5JJV - chains A and F of the 6 polymer chains in the assembly; structure by X-ray diffraction, 2.40 A resolution.

# Chain A
Name: Tyrosine recombinase XerH
From: Helicobacter pylori (strain ATCC 700392 / 26695)
Reference sequence: O25386 (XERH_HELPY); numbering as in UniProt (aligned over 1-362)
Amino-acid sequence (363 residues; row label = number of the first residue in the row; numbering starts at 0):
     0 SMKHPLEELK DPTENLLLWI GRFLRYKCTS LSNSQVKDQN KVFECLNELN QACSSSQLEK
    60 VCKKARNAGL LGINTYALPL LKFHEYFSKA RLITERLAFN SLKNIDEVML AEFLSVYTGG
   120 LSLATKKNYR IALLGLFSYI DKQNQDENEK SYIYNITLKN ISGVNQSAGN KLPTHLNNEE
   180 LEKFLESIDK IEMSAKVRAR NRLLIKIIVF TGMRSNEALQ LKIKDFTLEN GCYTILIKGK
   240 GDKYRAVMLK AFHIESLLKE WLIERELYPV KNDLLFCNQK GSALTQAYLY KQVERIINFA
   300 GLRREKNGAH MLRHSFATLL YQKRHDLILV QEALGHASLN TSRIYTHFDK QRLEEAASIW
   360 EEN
Unresolved in the structure: 0, 90-97, 362
Construct notes: expression tag (0)
UniProt features mapped onto this chain:
  - active site: Arg-213, Lys-239, His-309, Arg-312, His-335, Tyr-344 (O-(3'-phospho-DNA)-tyrosine intermediate)
What the authors report for this chain:
  - binding site for the 17-nt DNA strand (chain F): Arg-129
  - conformationally variable residues (helix shift, loop rearrangement): Lys-239, Tyr-344
  - binding site for the 13-nt DNA strand: Arg-213, His-309, Arg-312, His-335, Tyr-344
  - catalytic residues: Arg-213, Lys-239, His-309, Arg-312, His-335, Tyr-344
  - binding site for the 13-nt DNA strand: Lys-239
  - mutagenesis - K290S: decreased catalytic activity

# Chain F
Molecule: 17-nt DNA strand
From: Helicobacter pylori 26695
Sequence (17 nucleotides; numbered 14 to 30; the number before each row is that of its first residue):
    14 TGCAGTTTTC ATAACTA

# Chain A / chain F interface
Residue-residue contacts - 46 pairs, chain A then chain F:
  Lys-26(A) / DG18(F)  phosphate contact
  Lys-26(A) / DT19(F)  salt bridge to the phosphate
  Leu-30(A) / DT19(F)  sugar contact
  Leu-30(A) / DT20(F)  phosphate contact
  Ser-31(A) / DT20(F)  hydrogen bond to the phosphate
  Gln-34(A) / DT21(F)  phosphate contact
  Arg-65(A) / DT22(F)  hydrogen bond to the base
  Leu-70(A) / DT21(F)  base contact
  Gly-71(A) / DT20(F)  base contact
  Gly-71(A) / DT21(F)  base contact
  Asn-73(A) / DT21(F)  hydrogen bond to the base
  Thr-74(A) / DT20(F)  hydrogen bond to the base
  Thr-74(A) / DT21(F)  base contact
  Tyr-75(A) / DG18(F)  sugar contact
  Tyr-75(A) / DT19(F)  hydrogen bond to the phosphate
  Arg-129(A) / DA17(F)  salt bridge to the phosphate
  Ile-130(A) / DA17(F)  base contact
  Ile-130(A) / DG18(F)  base contact
  Ile-130(A) / DT19(F)  base contact
  Leu-133(A) / DG18(F)  phosphate contact
  Lys-158(A) / DC16(F)  phosphate contact
  Lys-158(A) / DA17(F)  salt bridge to the phosphate
  Asn-164(A) / DC16(F)  phosphate contact
  Gln-165(A) / DC16(F)  phosphate contact
  Arg-213(A) / DT21(F)  hydrogen bond to the phosphate
  Arg-213(A) / DT22(F)  salt bridge to the phosphate
  Ser-214(A) / DT22(F)  hydrogen bond to the phosphate
  Asn-215(A) / DT22(F)  hydrogen bond to the phosphate
  Gln-285(A) / DT22(F)  sugar contact
  Gln-285(A) / DC23(F)  hydrogen bond to the phosphate
  Gln-285(A) / DA24(F)  hydrogen bond to the base
  Ala-286(A) / DT25(F)  base contact
  Tyr-289(A) / DC23(F)  sugar contact
  Tyr-289(A) / DA24(F)  hydrogen bond to the phosphate
  Tyr-289(A) / DT25(F)  base contact
  Lys-290(A) / DT25(F)  base contact
  Arg-302(A) / DT25(F)  salt bridge to the phosphate
  Glu-304(A) / DA24(F)  phosphate contact
  Lys-305(A) / DA24(F)  phosphate contact
  Asn-306(A) / DA24(F)  hydrogen bond to the phosphate
  Gly-307(A) / DC23(F)  phosphate contact
  Gly-307(A) / DA24(F)  phosphate contact
  Ala-308(A) / DC23(F)  hydrogen bond to the phosphate
  His-309(A) / DT22(F)  phosphate contact
  His-309(A) / DC23(F)  hydrogen bond to the phosphate
  Asn-339(A) / DG15(F)  base contact
Also at the interface, not in a pair above, chain A (36 interface residues in all): Ser-29, Asn-127, Gly-134, Thr-156, Glu-216
Also at the interface, not in a pair above, chain F (12 interface residues in all): DA27

# In short
36 residues of chain A and 12 residues of chain F are in contact, with 14 hydrogen bonds and 5 salt bridges.
Among the polar pairs are Arg-65(A)/DT22(F), Asn-73(A)/DT21(F) and Thr-74(A)/DT20(F). From UniProt: 6
active-site residues on chain A. From the paper: catalytic residues Arg-213(A), Lys-239(A) and His-309(A)
among others; K290S of chain A reduces catalytic activity.
Here chain A is Tyrosine recombinase XerH (Helicobacter pylori (strain ATCC 700392 / 26695)) and chain F is a
17-nt DNA strand (Helicobacter pylori 26695). Entry 5JJV (Crystal structure of XerH site-specific recombinase
bound to palindromic difH substrate: post-cleavage complex) was determined by X-ray diffraction, deposited
together with 5JK0.
